PDB entry 8QEA | X-ray diffraction, 1.80 A resolution | chains A and B of the 3 polymer chains in the assembly

# Chain A
Protein: Tubulin alpha-1B chain
Organism: Bos taurus
Reference sequence: P81947 (TBA1B_BOVIN); residue numbers follow UniProt; this construct covers 1-451
Chain sequence (451 residues; each row starts with the number of its first residue):
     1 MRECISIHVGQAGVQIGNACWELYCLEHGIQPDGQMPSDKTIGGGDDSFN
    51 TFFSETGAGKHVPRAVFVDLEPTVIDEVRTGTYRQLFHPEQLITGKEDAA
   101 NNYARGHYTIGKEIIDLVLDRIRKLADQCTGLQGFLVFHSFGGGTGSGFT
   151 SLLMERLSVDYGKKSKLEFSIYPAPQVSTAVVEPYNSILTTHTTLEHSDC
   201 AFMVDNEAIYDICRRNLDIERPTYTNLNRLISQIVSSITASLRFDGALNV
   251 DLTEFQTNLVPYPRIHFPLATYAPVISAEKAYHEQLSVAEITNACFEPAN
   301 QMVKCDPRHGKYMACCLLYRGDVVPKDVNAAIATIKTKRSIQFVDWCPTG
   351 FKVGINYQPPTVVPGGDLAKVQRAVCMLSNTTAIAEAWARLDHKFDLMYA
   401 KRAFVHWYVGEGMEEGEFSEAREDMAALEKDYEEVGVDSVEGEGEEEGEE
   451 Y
Disordered / not traced: 437-451
Bound ions: Ca2+: D39, T41, G44, E55
Small-molecule neighbours:
  - GTP (guanosine-5'-triphosphate): V9, G10, Q11, A12, Q15, I16, D69, D98, A99, A100, N101, N102, S140, G142, G143, G144, T145, G146, I171, P173, V177, S178, T179, E183, N206, Y224, L227, N228, I231
  - Azo-Combretastatin A4 (cis) (IBL): T179, A180, V181

# Chain B
Protein: Tubulin beta-2B chain
Organism: Bos taurus
Reference sequence: Q6B856 (TBB2B_BOVIN); residue numbers follow UniProt; this construct covers 1-445
Chain sequence (445 residues; row label = number of the first residue in the row):
     1 MREIVHIQAGQCGNQIGAKFWEVISDEHGIDPTGSYHGDSDLQLERINVY
    51 YNEATGNKYVPRAILVDLEPGTMDSVRSGPFGQIFRPDNFVFGQSGAGNN
   101 WAKGHYTEGAELVDSVLDVVRKESESCDCLQGFQLTHSLGGGTGSGMGTL
   151 LISKIREEYPDRIMNTFSVMPSPKVSDTVVEPYNATLSVHQLVENTDETY
   201 CIDNEALYDICFRTLKLTTPTYGDLNHLVSATMSGVTTCLRFPGQLNADL
   251 RKLAVNMVPFPRLHFFMPGFAPLTSRGSQQYRALTVPELTQQMFDSKNMM
   301 AACDPRHGRYLTVAAIFRGRMSMKEVDEQMLNVQNKNSSYFVEWIPNNVK
   351 TAVCDIPPRGLKMSATFIGNSTAIQELFKRISEQFTAMFRRKAFLHWYTG
   401 EGMDEMEFTEAESNMNDLVSEYQQYQDATADEQGEFEEEEGEDEA
Disordered / not traced: 279-283, 432-445
Small-molecule neighbours:
  - GTP (guanosine-5'-triphosphate): G10, Q11, C12, Q15, I16, D67, G96, A97, G98, N99, N100, S138, G140, G141, G142, T143, G144, S145, V169, P171, V175, S176, E181, N204, L207, Y222, L225, N226
  - Azo-Combretastatin A4 (cis) (IBL): V236, C239, L240, L246, A248, D249, K252, L253, N256, M257, T312, V313, A314, A315, I316, N348, V349, K350, T351, A352, I368

# Chain A / chain B interface
Residue-residue contacts (53):
  E71(A) with N247(B), hydrogen bond
  T73(A) with N247(B), hydrogen bond
  K96(A) with M1(B); D128(B), salt bridge; C129(B)
  E97(A) with M1(B); R162(B), salt bridge; R251(B), salt bridge
  D98(A) with K252(B), salt bridge
  A100(A) with R251(B); K252(B); V255(B)
  N101(A) with K252(B); N256(B), hydrogen bond
  R105(A) with R251(B)
  P175(A) with N347(B)
  S178(A) with N347(B), hydrogen bond; K350(B), hydrogen bond (backbone-side chain)
  T179(A) with L246(B)
  A180(A) with N256(B)
  V181(A) with N256(B), hydrogen bond (backbone-side chain); I345(B), hydrophobic; P346(B); N347(B)
  R214(A) with K324(B)
  E220(A) with K324(B)
  R221(A) with M323(B), hydrogen bond; K324(B); D327(B), salt bridge
  Y224(A) with Q245(B)
  L397(A) with W344(B); A430(B), hydrophobic
  M398(A) with W344(B), hydrogen bond (backbone-backbone); P346(B)
  K401(A) with F260(B); W344(B); T429(B), hydrogen bond (side chain-backbone); A430(B)
  R402(A) with F260(B)
  A403(A) with P259(B); F260(B), hydrophobic
  F404(A) with V255(B); N256(B); V258(B); P259(B), hydrogen bond (backbone-backbone); I345(B), hydrophobic
  H406(A) with V258(B); P259(B), hydrogen bond (side chain-backbone); F260(B); P261(B)
  W407(A) with A254(B); V255(B); V258(B), hydrogen bond (side chain-backbone)
Also at the interface, not in a pair above, chain A (29 interface residues in all): Q11, V182, K394, E411
Also at the interface, not in a pair above, chain B (31 interface residues in all): D249, T312, E343, N348, A428

# Overview
Chain A and chain B form an interface of 29 and 31 residues respectively; the contacts include 12 hydrogen
bonds and 5 salt bridges. Polar pairs include K96(A)-D128(B), E97(A)-R162(B) and E97(A)-R251(B).
Azo-Combretastatin A4 (cis) is bound between chain A and chain B.
Here chain A is Tubulin alpha-1B chain and chain B is Tubulin beta-2B chain, both from Bos taurus. Entry 8QEA
(Ultrafast structural transitions in an azobenzene photoswitch at near-atomic resolution: 96 fs structure) was
determined by X-ray diffraction.
